2Q2K - chains F and A of the 3 polymer chains in the assembly; structure by X-ray diffraction, 3.00 A resolution.

Chain F:
Molecule: 20-nt DNA strand
Sequence (20 nucleotides; row label = number of the first residue in the row):
    12 AGTATAXACXAGTATATACT
Modified / non-standard residues: 5IU (5-iodo-2'-deoxyuridine-5'-monophosphate) at position 18; 5IU (5-iodo-2'-deoxyuridine-5'-monophosphate) at position 21

Chain A:
Protein: Hypothetical protein
From: Staphylococcus aureus
UniProt: Q2FDA3 (Q2FDA3_STAA3); residues 1-51 here = UniProt positions 1-51
Sequence (70 residues; each row starts with the number of its first residue; numbers below 1 keep their minus sign (Met-18 is residue -18)):
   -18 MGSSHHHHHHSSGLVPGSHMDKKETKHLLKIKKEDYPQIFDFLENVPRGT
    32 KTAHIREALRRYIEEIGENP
Not modelled in the structure: -18 to 3, 49-51
Differences from the reference sequence: expression tag (-18 to 0)

How chain F and chain A interact:
Pairs across the interface (11; chain F residue first):
  DG23(F) with Gly30(A), phosphate contact; Thr33(A), sugar contact; Arg37(A), salt bridge to the phosphate
  DT24(F) with Arg29(A), hydrogen bond to the phosphate; Gly30(A), hydrogen bond to the phosphate; Thr31(A), hydrogen bond to the phosphate; Lys32(A), hydrogen bond to the phosphate; Thr33(A), hydrogen bond to the phosphate
  DA25(F) with Arg29(A), salt bridge to the phosphate; Lys32(A), salt bridge to the phosphate
  DA27(F) with Leu9(A), base contact
Interface residues without a listed pair, chain F (7 interface residues in all): DA22, DT28, DA29
Interface residues without a listed pair, chain A (9 interface residues in all): Glu5, Lys11

In short:
7 residues of chain F and 9 residues of chain A are in contact; the contacts include 5 hydrogen bonds and 3
salt bridges. Polar pairs include DT24(F)-Arg29(A), DT24(F)-Gly30(A) and DT24(F)-Thr31(A).
Here chain F is a 20-nt DNA strand and chain A is Hypothetical protein (Staphylococcus aureus). Entry 2Q2K
(Structure of nucleic-acid binding protein) was determined by X-ray diffraction.
